5FD3 - chains A and I of the 3 polymer chains in the assembly; structure by X-ray diffraction, 2.42 A resolution.

# Chain A
Molecule: Protein lin-54 homolog
From: Homo sapiens
Notes: fragment: tesmin domain
UniProt: Q6MZP7 (LIN54_HUMAN); residue numbers follow UniProt; this construct covers 515-646
Amino-acid sequence (135 residues; each row starts with the number of its first residue):
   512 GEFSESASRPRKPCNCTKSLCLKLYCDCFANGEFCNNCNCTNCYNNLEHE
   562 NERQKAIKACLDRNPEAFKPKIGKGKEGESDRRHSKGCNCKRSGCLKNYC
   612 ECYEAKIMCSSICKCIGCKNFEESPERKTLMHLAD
Disordered / not traced: 512-521, 583-596, 644-646
Differences from the reference sequence: expression tag (512-514)
Curated features (UniProtKB/Swiss-Prot):
  - region: Lys523 to Tyr536 (DNA-binding), Ile583 to Ser596 (Linker), Cys599 to Glu612 (DNA-binding)
  - binding site (Zn(2+)): Cys525, Cys527, Cys532, Cys537, Cys539, Cys546, Cys549, Cys551, Cys554, Cys599, Cys601, Cys606, Cys611, Cys613, Cys620, Cys624, Cys626, Cys629
  - site: Tyr536 (Critical for interaction with target DNA), Arg574 (Interaction with DNA), Tyr610 (Critical for interaction with target DNA)
  - modified residue: Ser635 (Phosphoserine)
  - cross-link: Lys639 (Glycyl lysine isopeptide (Lys-Gly) (interchain with G-Cter in SUMO2))
  - mutagenesis: Cys525 (C525Y: Abolishes DNA-binding to the CDK1 promoter; when associated with Y-527), Cys527 (C527Y: Abolishes DNA-binding to the CDK1 promoter; when associated with Y-525), Tyr536 (Y536A/F/R: Loss of DNA-binding), Tyr610 (Y610A/F/R: Loss of DNA-binding)
Ion coordination: Zn2+ site 1: Cys525, Cys527, Cys532, Cys537; Zn2+ site 2: Cys525, Cys539, Cys546, Cys549; Zn2+ site 3: Cys532, Cys546, Cys551, Cys554; Zn2+ site 4: Cys599, Cys601, Cys606, Cys611; Zn2+ site 5: Cys599, Cys613, Cys620, Cys624; Zn2+ site 6: Cys606, Cys620, Cys626, Cys629
Reported in the primary citation:
  - contacts within the chain: Glu544-Asn556 (hydrogen bond), Ile618-Asn631 (hydrogen bond)
  - binding site for the 13-nt DNA strand (chain I): Asn526, Thr528, Lys529, Ser530, Tyr536, Asn609, Tyr610
  - binding site for the 12-nt DNA strand: Lys534, Leu535, Tyr536, Arg574, Asn600, Lys602, Arg603, Ser604, Tyr610
  - specificity-determining residues: Tyr536, Tyr610
  - mutagenesis - Y536A, Y536F, Y610A, Y610F: abolished binding to CHR DNA
  - mutagenesis - Y536R, Y610R: abolished binding to DNA
  - mutagenesis - Y536A, Y536A/Y610A, Y610A: decreased binding to CCNB1
  - mutagenesis - Y536A/Y610A: decreased binding to p107

# Chain I
Molecule: 13-nt DNA strand
Sequence (13 nucleotides; each row starts with the number of its first residue):
     1 CAGTTTCAAACTC

# Interface between chain A and chain I
Pairs across the interface (17):
  Cys525(A) with DA9(I), phosphate contact
  Asn526(A) with DA9(I), hydrogen bond to the phosphate
  Cys527(A) with DA8(I), phosphate contact
  Thr528(A) with DA8(I), hydrogen bond to the phosphate
  Lys529(A) with DC7(I), phosphate contact; DA8(I), hydrogen bond to the phosphate
  Ser530(A) with DC7(I), phosphate contact; DA8(I), hydrogen bond to the phosphate
  Tyr536(A) with DT6(I), hydrogen bond to the base; DC7(I), sugar contact; DA8(I), sugar contact
  Asp538(A) with DA9(I), sugar contact
  Lys608(A) with DC11(I), phosphate contact
  Asn609(A) with DA10(I), phosphate contact; DC11(I), hydrogen bond to the phosphate
  Tyr610(A) with DA10(I), hydrogen bond to the base; DC11(I), hydrogen bond to the sugar
Interface residues without a listed pair, chain A (13 interface residues in all): Pro524, Glu615

# In short
13 residues of chain A face 6 of chain I across their interface, with 8 hydrogen bonds. Among the polar pairs
are Tyr536(A)-DT6(I), Tyr610(A)-DA10(I) and Tyr610(A)-DC11(I). From the paper: a binding site for the 12-nt
DNA strand at Lys534(A), Leu535(A) and Tyr536(A) among others; Y536A, Y536F and Y610A of chain A, among
others, abolish binding to CHR DNA; 7 substitutions were tested in all.
Chain A is Protein lin-54 homolog (Homo sapiens) and chain I is a 13-nt DNA strand; the structure, Structure
of Lin54 tesmin domain bound to DNA, was determined by X-ray diffraction.
